PDB entry 6CP6 | electron microscopy, 3.60 A resolution | chains 7 and U of the 27 polymer chains in the assembly

Chain 7:
Molecule: ATP synthase subunit d, mitochondrial
Organism: Saccharomyces cerevisiae (strain ATCC 204508 / S288c)
UniProt: P30902 (ATP7_YEAST); residues 1-173 here correspond to UniProt positions 2-174 (UniProt number = residue number + 1)
Amino-acid sequence (173 residues; numbered 1 to 173; the number before each row is that of its first residue):
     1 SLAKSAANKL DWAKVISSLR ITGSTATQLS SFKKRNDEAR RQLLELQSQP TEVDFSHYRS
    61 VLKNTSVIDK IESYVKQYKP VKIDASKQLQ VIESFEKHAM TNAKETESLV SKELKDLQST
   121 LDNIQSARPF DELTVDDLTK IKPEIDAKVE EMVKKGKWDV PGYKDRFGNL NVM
Not modelled in the structure: 1-2
Swiss-Prot annotation at these positions:
  - modified residue: S1 (N-acetylserine)

Chain U:
Molecule: ATP synthase subunit f, mitochondrial
Organism: Saccharomyces cerevisiae (strain ATCC 204508 / S288c)
UniProt: Q06405 (ATPK_YEAST); residues 1-95 here correspond to UniProt positions 7-101 (UniProt number = residue number + 6)
Amino-acid sequence (95 residues; each row starts with the number of its first residue):
     1 VSTLIPPKVV SSKNIGSAPN AKRIANVVHF YKSLPQGPAP AIKANTRLAR YKAKYFDGDN
    61 ASGKPLWHFA LGIIAFGYSM EYYFHLRHHK GAEEH
Not modelled in the structure: 86-95

Chain 7 / chain U interface:
Residue-residue contacts (40; chain 7 residue first):
  I21(7) - P6(U)
  T25(7) - L4(U)
  A26(7) - S2(U)
  A26(7) - L4(U)
  T27(7) - L4(U)  hydrogen bond (side chain-backbone)
  T27(7) - I5(U)
  T27(7) - P6(U)
  S30(7) - S2(U)  hydrogen bond (side chain-backbone)
  S30(7) - T3(U)
  S30(7) - L4(U)
  K33(7) - V1(U)
  A99(7) - I5(U)  hydrophobic
  A99(7) - K8(U)  hydrogen bond (backbone-side chain)
  N102(7) - K8(U)
  A103(7) - K8(U)
  E105(7) - S11(U)  hydrogen bond
  T106(7) - K8(U)  hydrogen bond (side chain-backbone)
  T106(7) - V9(U)
  T106(7) - V10(U)
  T106(7) - S11(U)
  L109(7) - S11(U)
  L109(7) - N14(U)
  T120(7) - V27(U)
  T120(7) - F30(U)
  N123(7) - F30(U)  hydrogen bond (side chain-backbone)
  N123(7) - Y31(U)
  I124(7) - F30(U)  hydrophobic
  S126(7) - P35(U)
  A127(7) - S33(U)  hydrogen bond (backbone-side chain)
  A127(7) - P35(U)
  R128(7) - P35(U)
  P129(7) - L34(U)
  E132(7) - G37(U)  hydrogen bond (side chain-backbone)
  D137(7) - K32(U)
  K140(7) - K32(U)  hydrogen bond (backbone-side chain)
  I141(7) - V28(U)
  I141(7) - H29(U)
  I141(7) - K32(U)
  K142(7) - V28(U)
  K142(7) - H29(U)
Also at the interface, not in a pair above, chain 7 (26 interface residues in all): L29, M100
Also at the interface, not in a pair above, chain U (24 interface residues in all): P7, A25, Q36

In short:
26 residues of chain 7 face 24 of chain U across their interface, with 9 hydrogen bonds. Polar contacts
include T27(7)-L4(U), S30(7)-S2(U) and A99(7)-K8(U).
Chain 7 is ATP synthase subunit d, mitochondrial and chain U is ATP synthase subunit f, mitochondrial, both
from Saccharomyces cerevisiae (strain ATCC 204508 / S288c); the structure, Monomer yeast ATP synthase (F1Fo)
reconstituted in nanodisc, was determined by electron microscopy together with 6CP3, 6CP5 and 6CP7 from the
same study.
